Entry 1RBO (X-ray diffraction, 2.30 A resolution); this record covers chains L and S of the 8 polymer chains in the assembly.

[Chain L]
Protein: Ribulose bisphosphate carboxylase/oxygenase
Source organism: Spinacia oleracea
Notes: EC 4.1.1.39
UniProtKB: P00875 (RBL_SPIOL); residues 1-475 here = UniProt positions 1-475
Amino-acid sequence (475 residues; each row starts with the number of its first residue):
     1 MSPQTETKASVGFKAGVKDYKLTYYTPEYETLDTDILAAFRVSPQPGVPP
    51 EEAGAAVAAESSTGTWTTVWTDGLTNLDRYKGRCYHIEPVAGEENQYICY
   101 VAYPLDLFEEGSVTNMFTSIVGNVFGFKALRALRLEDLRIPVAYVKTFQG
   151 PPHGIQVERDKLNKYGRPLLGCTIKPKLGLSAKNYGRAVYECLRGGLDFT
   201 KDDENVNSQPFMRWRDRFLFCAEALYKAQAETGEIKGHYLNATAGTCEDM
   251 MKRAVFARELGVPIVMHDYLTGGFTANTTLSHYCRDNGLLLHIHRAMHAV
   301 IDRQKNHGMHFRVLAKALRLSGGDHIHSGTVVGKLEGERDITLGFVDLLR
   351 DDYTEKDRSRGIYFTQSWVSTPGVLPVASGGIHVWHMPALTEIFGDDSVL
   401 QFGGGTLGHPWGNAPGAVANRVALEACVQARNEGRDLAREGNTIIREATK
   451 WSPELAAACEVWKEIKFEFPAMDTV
Unresolved in the structure: 1-8
Small-molecule neighbours:
  - 2-carboxyarabinitol-1,5-diphosphate (CAP), molecule 1: E60, T65, W66, N123
  - 2-carboxyarabinitol-1,5-diphosphate (CAP), molecule 2: T173, K175, K177, D203, E204, H294, R295, H298, H327, G329, K334, L335, S379, G380, G381, Q401, F402, G403, G404
Curated features (UniProtKB/Swiss-Prot):
  - active site (Proton acceptor): K175, H294
  - binding site (substrate): T65, N123, T173, K177, E204, H294, R295, H327, K334, S379, G381, G403, G404
  - binding site (Mg(2+)): K201, D203, E204
  - site: K14 (Not N6-methylated), K334 (Transition state stabilizer)
  - modified residue: P3 (N-acetylproline), K201 (N6-carboxylysine)

[Chain S]
Protein: Ribulose bisphosphate carboxylase/oxygenase
Source organism: Spinacia oleracea
Notes: EC 4.1.1.39
UniProtKB: P00870 (RBS1_SPIOL); residues 1-123 here correspond to UniProt positions 58-180 (UniProt number = residue number + 57)
Amino-acid sequence (123 residues; row label = number of the first residue in the row):
     1 MQVWPILNLKKYETLSYLPPLTTDQLARQVDYLLNNKWVPCLEFETDHGF
    51 VYREHHNSPGYYDGRYWTMWKLPMFGCTDPAQVLNELEECKKEYPNAFIR
   101 IIGFDSNREVQCISFIAYKPAGY
Construct notes: conflict Q2 (Lys59 in P00870), I6 (Thr63 in P00870), L7 (Gln64 in P00870), L9 (Met66 in P00870), K11 (Arg68 in P00870), E109 (Gln166 in P00870), I113 (Val170 in P00870)

[How chain L and chain S interact]
Pairs across the interface (82; chain L residue first):
  I155(L) - R108(S)
  Q156(L) - R108(S)
  Q156(L) - E109(S)
  Q156(L) - V110(S)
  K161(L) - G60(S)
  K161(L) - Y62(S)
  K161(L) - R65(S)  hydrogen bond (backbone-side chain)
  N163(L) - E13(S)
  N163(L) - R65(S)
  K164(L) - E13(S)  salt bridge
  Y165(L) - T14(S)  hydrogen bond (backbone-side chain)
  Y165(L) - Q111(S)
  Y165(L) - S114(S)
  G166(L) - T14(S)
  G166(L) - C112(S)
  R167(L) - E13(S)  salt bridge
  R167(L) - T14(S)  hydrogen bond
  Y190(L) - I6(S)
  R194(L) - W4(S)  hydrogen bond (side chain-backbone)
  R194(L) - P5(S)  hydrogen bond (side chain-backbone)
  R194(L) - I6(S)
  G195(L) - Y17(S)
  G196(L) - Y17(S)
  Y226(L) - R53(S)  hydrogen bond
  Q229(L) - Y62(S)
  A230(L) - K10(S)  hydrogen bond (backbone-side chain)
  E231(L) - I6(S)
  E231(L) - K10(S)  hydrogen bond (backbone-side chain)
  T232(L) - K10(S)
  T232(L) - K11(S)  hydrogen bond (backbone-backbone)
  G233(L) - K10(S)
  G233(L) - F50(S)
  E234(L) - K11(S)
  E234(L) - Y12(S)
  E234(L) - E13(S)  hydrogen bond (side chain-backbone)
  E234(L) - S16(S)
  I235(L) - V51(S)  hydrophobic
  I235(L) - Y62(S)
  R258(L) - S58(S)
  R258(L) - P59(S)
  G261(L) - R53(S)  hydrogen bond (backbone-side chain)
  G261(L) - N57(S)
  G261(L) - P59(S)
  V262(L) - P59(S)
  P263(L) - Y62(S)
  N287(L) - P59(S)
  G288(L) - P59(S)
  L289(L) - P59(S)  hydrophobic
  D397(L) - R108(S)  salt bridge
  P410(L) - M1(S)
  W411(L) - M1(S)  hydrophobic
  W411(L) - Q2(S)
  A414(L) - W4(S)  hydrophobic
  P415(L) - Q2(S)
  V418(L) - W4(S)
  R421(L) - E13(S)  hydrogen bond (side chain-backbone)
  R421(L) - T14(S)
  R421(L) - S16(S)
  R421(L) - Y17(S)
  V422(L) - Y17(S)
  E425(L) - E13(S)
  E425(L) - T14(S)
  E425(L) - L15(S)  hydrogen bond (side chain-backbone)
  E425(L) - S16(S)  hydrogen bond (side chain-backbone)
  E425(L) - Y17(S)  hydrogen bond (side chain-backbone)
  E425(L) - L18(S)
  A426(L) - L18(S)
  Q429(L) - L18(S)
  Q429(L) - L21(S)
  Q429(L) - Q25(S)
  Q429(L) - Q29(S)
  R431(L) - Y32(S)
  N432(L) - Q29(S)  hydrogen bond
  N432(L) - Y32(S)  hydrogen bond
  E433(L) - Q25(S)
  E433(L) - R28(S)  hydrogen bond (backbone-side chain)
  W451(L) - Y17(S)
  W451(L) - L18(S)  hydrophobic
  W451(L) - P19(S)
  P453(L) - Q2(S)
  E454(L) - Q2(S)
  E454(L) - W4(S)
Other interface residues (no listed pair), chain L (48 interface residues in all): D160, D198, K236, D396
Other interface residues (no listed pair), chain S (38 interface residues in all): V3, L9, R100

[Summary]
48 residues of chain L and 38 residues of chain S are in contact, with 18 hydrogen bonds and 3 salt bridges.
Polar pairs include K164(L)-E13(S), R167(L)-E13(S) and D397(L)-R108(S). Chain L binds
2-carboxyarabinitol-1,5-diphosphate.
Here chain L is Ribulose bisphosphate carboxylase/oxygenase and chain S is Ribulose bisphosphate
carboxylase/oxygenase, both from Spinacia oleracea. Entry 1RBO (Spinach rubisco in complex with the inhibitor
2-carboxyarabinitol-1,5-diphosphate) was determined by X-ray diffraction, deposited together with 1RCO.
